Entry 7ML3 (electron microscopy, 7.60 A resolution (low resolution: residue-level contacts below are approximate; hydrogen-bond / salt-bridge calls are withheld)); this record covers chains 1 and 4 of the 10 polymer chains in the assembly.

Chain 1:
Molecule: Tfb1
Organism: Saccharomyces cerevisiae
Chain sequence (537 residues; each row starts with the number of its first residue; note: 105 numbers in that range are skipped by the numbering (no residue carries them; nothing is unmodelled there); X marks 106 residues of unknown identity (built as UNK)):
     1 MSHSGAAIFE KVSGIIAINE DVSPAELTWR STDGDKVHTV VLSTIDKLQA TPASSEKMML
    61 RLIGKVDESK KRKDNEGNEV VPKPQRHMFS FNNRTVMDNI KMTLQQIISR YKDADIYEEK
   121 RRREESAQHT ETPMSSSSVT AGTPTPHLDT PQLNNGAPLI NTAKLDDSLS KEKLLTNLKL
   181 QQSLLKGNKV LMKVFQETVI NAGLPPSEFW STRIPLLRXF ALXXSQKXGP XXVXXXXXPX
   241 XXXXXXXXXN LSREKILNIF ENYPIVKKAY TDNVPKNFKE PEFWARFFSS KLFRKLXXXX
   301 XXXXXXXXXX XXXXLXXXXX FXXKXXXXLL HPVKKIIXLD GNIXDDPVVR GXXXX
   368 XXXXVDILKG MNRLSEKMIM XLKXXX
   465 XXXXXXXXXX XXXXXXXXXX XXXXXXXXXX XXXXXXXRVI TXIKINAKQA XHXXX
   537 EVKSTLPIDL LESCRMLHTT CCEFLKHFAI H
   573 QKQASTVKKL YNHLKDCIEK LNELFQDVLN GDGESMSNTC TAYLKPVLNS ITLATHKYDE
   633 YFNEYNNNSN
Unresolved in the structure: 1-167, 640-642

Chain 4:
Molecule: General transcription and DNA repair factor IIH subunit TFB4
Organism: Saccharomyces cerevisiae
Reference sequence: A0A7I9C5C2 (A0A7I9C5C2_YEASX); residue numbers follow UniProt; this construct covers 1-338
Chain sequence (338 residues; each row starts with the number of its first residue; X marks 2 residues of unknown identity (built as UNK)):
     1 MDAISDPTFK HARSRKQVTE ESPSLLTVII EIAPKLWTTF DEEGNEKGSI IKVLEALIVF
    61 LNAHLAFNSA NKVAVIAAYS QGIKYLYPES TSALKASESE NKTRSDLKII NSXXYRRFRN
   121 VDETLVEEIY KLFELEKKQI EQNSQRSTLA GAMSAGLTYV NRISKESVTT SLKSRLLVLT
   181 CGSGSSKDEI FQYIPIMNCI FSATKMKCPI DVVKIGGSKE STFLQQTTDA TNGVYLHVES
   241 TEGLIQYLAT AMFIDPSLRP IIVKPNHGSV DFRTSCYLTG RVVAVGFICS VCLCVLSIIP
   301 PGNKCPACDS QFDEHVIAKL KRKPVVPRLK AKKKVTKP
Unresolved in the structure: 1-21, 95-112, 324-338
Construct notes: conflict UNK_113 (Asp in A0A7I9C5C2), UNK_114 (Met in A0A7I9C5C2)
Metal / ion sites: Zn2+: Cys289, Cys292, Cys305, Cys308

Interface between chain 1 and chain 4:
Residue-residue contacts (11; chain 1 residue first):
  Val503(1) with Glu242(4); Gln246(4); Tyr247(4)
  Ile507(1) with Lys264(4)
  Asn510(1) with Val263(4); Lys264(4); Pro265(4)
  Ala511(1) with Ile262(4); Lys264(4)
  Ala514(1) with Ile262(4); Val263(4)
Interface residues without a listed pair, chain 1 (6 interface residues in all): Gln513
Interface residues without a listed pair, chain 4 (20 interface residues in all): Pro34, Thr38, Ser49, Ile51, Glu55, Val59, Tyr130, Phe133, Glu141, Gly243, Ile245, Thr250, Asn266

In short:
Chain 1 and chain 4 form an interface of 6 and 20 residues respectively. Cys289(4), Cys292(4), Cys305(4) and
Cys308(4) coordinate Zn2+.
Chain 1 is Tfb1 and chain 4 is General transcription and DNA repair factor IIH subunit TFB4, both from
Saccharomyces cerevisiae; the structure, General transcription factor TFIIH (weak binding), was determined by
electron microscopy, deposited together with 7MEI, 7MK9, 7MKA, 7ML0, 7ML1, 7ML2 and 7ML4.
